PDB entry 7BZN | electron microscopy, 3.10 A resolution | chains A and C of the 4 polymer chains in the assembly

# Chain A
Protein: Capsid protein VP1
From: Coxsackievirus A10
Amino-acid sequence (298 residues; each row starts with the number of its first residue):
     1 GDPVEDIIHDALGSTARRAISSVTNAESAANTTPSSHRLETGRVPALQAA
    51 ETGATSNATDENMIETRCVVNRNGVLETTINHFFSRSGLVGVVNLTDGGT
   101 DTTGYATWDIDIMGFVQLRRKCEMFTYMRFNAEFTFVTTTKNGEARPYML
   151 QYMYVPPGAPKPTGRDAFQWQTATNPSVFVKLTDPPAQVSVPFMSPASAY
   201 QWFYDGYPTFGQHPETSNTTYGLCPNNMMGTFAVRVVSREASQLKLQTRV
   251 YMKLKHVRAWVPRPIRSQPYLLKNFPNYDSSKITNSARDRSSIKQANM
Not modelled in the structure: 1-22, 98-102, 298
Residues lining bound ligands: sphingosine (SPH): Ile-110, Asp-111, Ile-112, Phe-130, Phe-134, Phe-136, Tyr-152, Met-153, Tyr-154, Pro-176, Val-178, Val-189, Val-191, Tyr-200, Trp-202, Asn-227, Met-229, Phe-232, Met-252

# Chain C
Protein: Capsid protein VP3
From: Coxsackievirus A10
UniProtKB: G0YPI2 (G0YPI2_9ENTO); residues 1-240 here correspond to UniProt positions 325-564 (UniProt number = residue number + 324)
Amino-acid sequence (240 residues; numbered 1 to 240; the number before each row is that of its first residue):
     1 GIPAELRPGTNQFLTTDDDTAAPILPGFTPTPTIHIPGEVHSLLELCRVE
    51 TILEVNNTTEATGLTRLLIPVSSQNKADELCAAFMVDPGRIGPWQSTLVG
   101 QICRYYTQWSGSLKVTFMFTGSFMATGKMLVAYSPPGSAQPANRETAMLG
   151 THVIWDFGLQSSVSLVIPWISNTHFRTAKTGGNYDYYTAGVVTLWYQTNY
   201 VVPPETPGEAYIIAMGAAQDNFTLKICKDTDEVTQQAVLQ

# How chain A and chain C interact
Residue-residue contacts (145):
  Ala-30(A) / Asn-221(C)
  Ala-46(A) / Val-163(C)
  Ala-46(A) / Ser-164(C)
  Leu-47(A) / Gln-160(C)
  Leu-47(A) / Ser-162(C)
  Gln-48(A) / Gln-160(C)
  Gln-48(A) / Ser-162(C)  hydrogen bond (backbone-backbone)
  Ala-50(A) / Met-118(C)  hydrophobic
  Ala-50(A) / Ser-162(C)
  Ala-50(A) / Met-215(C)  hydrophobic
  Glu-51(A) / Met-118(C)
  Glu-51(A) / Ser-161(C)  hydrogen bond
  Thr-55(A) / Arg-48(C)
  Thr-55(A) / Val-49(C)
  Thr-55(A) / Glu-50(C)
  Ser-56(A) / Lys-114(C)  hydrogen bond (backbone-side chain)
  Ser-56(A) / Ser-164(C)
  Ala-58(A) / Ser-164(C)
  Ala-58(A) / Val-166(C)
  Ala-58(A) / Gln-219(C)
  Asp-60(A) / Ser-112(C)  hydrogen bond
  Asp-60(A) / Val-166(C)
  Asp-60(A) / Gln-219(C)
  Met-63(A) / Val-153(C)  hydrophobic
  Met-63(A) / Ser-164(C)
  Ile-64(A) / Thr-151(C)
  Ile-64(A) / Pro-168(C)  hydrophobic
  Asn-71(A) / Asn-221(C)
  Asn-73(A) / Ser-110(C)
  Asn-73(A) / Phe-175(C)
  Asn-73(A) / Thr-223(C)
  Gly-74(A) / Thr-223(C)
  Val-75(A) / Leu-44(C)  hydrophobic
  Val-75(A) / Thr-223(C)
  Glu-77(A) / Tyr-106(C)  hydrogen bond (backbone-side chain)
  Glu-77(A) / Ile-226(C)  hydrogen bond (side chain-backbone)
  Thr-78(A) / Ser-42(C)  hydrogen bond (backbone-side chain)
  Thr-78(A) / Leu-43(C)  hydrogen bond (backbone-backbone)
  Thr-78(A) / Leu-44(C)
  Thr-78(A) / Tyr-106(C)
  Thr-78(A) / Leu-224(C)
  Thr-79(A) / His-41(C)
  Thr-79(A) / Ser-42(C)
  Ile-80(A) / Val-40(C)
  Ile-80(A) / His-41(C)  hydrogen bond (backbone-backbone)
  Phe-83(A) / Leu-43(C)  hydrophobic
  Phe-83(A) / Tyr-106(C)
  Arg-86(A) / Thr-16(C)
  Arg-86(A) / Cys-227(C)  hydrogen bond
  Ser-87(A) / Phe-13(C)
  Ser-87(A) / Thr-15(C)  hydrogen bond (backbone-backbone)
  Gly-114(A) / Gln-235(C)  hydrogen bond (backbone-side chain)
  Gly-114(A) / Val-238(C)
  Gly-114(A) / Leu-239(C)
  Phe-115(A) / Gln-235(C)
  Phe-115(A) / Val-238(C)  hydrophobic
  Val-116(A) / Val-233(C)
  Val-116(A) / Gln-235(C)  hydrogen bond (backbone-side chain)
  Val-116(A) / Leu-239(C)  hydrophobic
  Gln-117(A) / Asp-229(C)  hydrogen bond
  Arg-119(A) / Leu-239(C)
  Arg-120(A) / Gln-101(C)  hydrogen bond
  Arg-120(A) / Tyr-105(C)  hydrogen bond
  Arg-120(A) / Thr-230(C)  hydrogen bond
  Arg-120(A) / Val-233(C)
  Lys-121(A) / Tyr-105(C)
  Met-124(A) / Tyr-105(C)  hydrophobic
  Phe-125(A) / Val-40(C)  hydrophobic
  Arg-129(A) / Pro-30(C)
  Arg-129(A) / Thr-31(C)  hydrogen bond (side chain-backbone)
  Arg-129(A) / Thr-33(C)
  Glu-133(A) / Asp-19(C)
  Glu-133(A) / Thr-20(C)
  Glu-133(A) / Ala-21(C)
  Thr-135(A) / Phe-13(C)
  Pro-176(A) / Ile-24(C)
  Pro-185(A) / Asn-11(C)
  Pro-186(A) / Phe-13(C)  hydrophobic
  Val-189(A) / Ala-21(C)
  Val-189(A) / Ala-22(C)
  Val-189(A) / Ile-24(C)  hydrophobic
  Ser-190(A) / Ala-21(C)
  Ser-190(A) / Ala-22(C)  hydrogen bond (backbone-backbone)
  Ser-190(A) / Pro-23(C)
  Ser-190(A) / Ile-24(C)  hydrogen bond (backbone-backbone)
  Val-191(A) / Ile-24(C)  hydrophobic
  Pro-192(A) / Phe-28(C)  hydrophobic
  Phe-193(A) / Phe-28(C)
  Phe-193(A) / Pro-30(C)
  Met-194(A) / Leu-25(C)  hydrophobic
  Ser-195(A) / Thr-31(C)  hydrogen bond (backbone-side chain)
  Pro-196(A) / Thr-31(C)
  Ala-197(A) / Thr-31(C)  hydrogen bond (backbone-side chain)
  Ser-198(A) / Pro-32(C)  hydrogen bond (side chain-backbone)
  Ser-198(A) / Ile-34(C)
  Lys-253(A) / Thr-15(C)
  Lys-253(A) / Asp-17(C)  hydrogen bond (side chain-backbone)
  Arg-258(A) / Glu-39(C)  salt bridge
  Ala-259(A) / Glu-39(C)
  Ala-259(A) / Val-40(C)  hydrogen bond (backbone-backbone)
  Trp-260(A) / Ile-36(C)
  Trp-260(A) / Gly-38(C)
  Trp-260(A) / Glu-39(C)
  Val-261(A) / Pro-37(C)
  Val-261(A) / Gly-38(C)  hydrogen bond (backbone-backbone)
  Pro-262(A) / Val-40(C)
  Pro-262(A) / Leu-46(C)  hydrophobic
  Ile-265(A) / Leu-98(C)  hydrophobic
  Tyr-270(A) / Leu-239(C)  hydrophobic
  Leu-271(A) / Leu-239(C)
  Leu-272(A) / Leu-239(C)
  Lys-273(A) / Leu-239(C)
  Asn-285(A) / Arg-66(C)
  Ser-286(A) / Glu-54(C)  hydrogen bond
  Ser-286(A) / Gln-95(C)
  Ser-286(A) / Ser-96(C)
  Ala-287(A) / Glu-54(C)
  Ala-287(A) / Asn-57(C)
  Ala-287(A) / Arg-66(C)  hydrogen bond (backbone-side chain)
  Ala-287(A) / Gly-92(C)
  Ala-287(A) / Gln-95(C)
  Arg-288(A) / Asn-57(C)  hydrogen bond (backbone-side chain)
  Arg-288(A) / Gln-95(C)
  Asp-289(A) / Asn-57(C)
  Asp-289(A) / Thr-59(C)
  Asp-289(A) / Arg-66(C)  salt bridge
  Arg-290(A) / Val-55(C)  hydrogen bond (side chain-backbone)
  Arg-290(A) / Asn-57(C)  hydrogen bond
  Arg-290(A) / Thr-58(C)
  Arg-290(A) / Thr-59(C)
  Arg-290(A) / Ala-83(C)  hydrogen bond (side chain-backbone)
  Arg-290(A) / Phe-84(C)
  Ser-292(A) / Thr-58(C)
  Ile-293(A) / Val-55(C)
  Ile-293(A) / Thr-58(C)
  Ile-293(A) / Ala-82(C)
  Ile-293(A) / Ala-83(C)  hydrogen bond (backbone-backbone)
  Lys-294(A) / Leu-80(C)
  Lys-294(A) / Cys-81(C)  hydrogen bond (side chain-backbone)
  Lys-294(A) / Gln-140(C)  hydrogen bond (backbone-side chain)
  Gln-295(A) / Gln-140(C)
  Ala-296(A) / Ala-83(C)
  Ala-296(A) / Met-85(C)
  Ala-296(A) / Gln-140(C)
  Ala-296(A) / Val-191(C)  hydrophobic
Other interface residues (no listed pair), chain A (80 interface residues in all): Ala-29, Thr-32, Ala-49, Thr-59, Tyr-127, Gln-188, Ala-199, Tyr-251, Ser-291, Asn-297
Other interface residues (no listed pair), chain C (91 interface residues in all): Asn-56, Ile-69, Pro-70, Ile-91, Thr-116, Trp-155, Leu-165, His-174, Asp-220, Phe-222, Lys-225, Glu-232

# Summary
Chain A and chain C form an interface of 80 and 91 residues respectively; the contacts include 35 hydrogen
bonds and 2 salt bridges. Among the polar pairs are Arg-258(A)/Glu-39(C), Asp-289(A)/Arg-66(C) and
Glu-51(A)/Ser-161(C). Sphingosine is bound between chain A and chain C.
Chain A is Capsid protein VP1 and chain C is Capsid protein VP3, both from Coxsackievirus A10; the structure,
Cryo-EM structure of mature Coxsackievirus A10 at pH 7.4, was determined by electron microscopy, deposited
together with 7BZO, 7BZT, 7BZU, 7C4T, 7C4W, 7C4Y and 7C4Z.
